8ZXV - chain A; structure by X-ray diffraction, 1.43 A resolution.

# Chain A
Name: Monellin chain B, Monellin chain A
From: Dioscoreophyllum cumminsii
Reference sequence: chimeric construct of P02882, P02881: residues 1-48 from P02882 (MONB_DIOCU) positions 1-48 (same numbers); residues 52-96 from P02881 positions 1-45 (UniProt number = residue number - 51)
Amino-acid sequence (96 residues; row label = number of the first residue in the row):
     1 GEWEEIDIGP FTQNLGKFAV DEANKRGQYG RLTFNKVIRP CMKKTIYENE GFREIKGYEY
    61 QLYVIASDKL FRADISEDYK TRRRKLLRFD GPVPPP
Sequence notes: engineered mutation Glu5 (Ile in P02882), Ala23 (Glu in P02882), Arg26 (Ile in P02882), Ile65 (Tyr14 in P02881), Arg83 (Gly32 in P02881), Asp90 (Asn39 in P02881); linker (49-51)
Swiss-Prot annotation at these positions:
  - site: Cys41 (Blocking, abolishes the sweet taste)

# Summary
Chain A is Monellin chain B, Monellin chain A (Dioscoreophyllum cumminsii); the structure, sweet protein
MNEI-Mut 6-4, was determined by X-ray diffraction (same publication as 8ZXJ, 8ZXT and 8ZXY).
